PDB entry 8EV3 | electron microscopy, 3.00 A resolution | chains 6 and K of the 41 polymer chains in the assembly

[Chain 6]
Molecule: 300-nt RNA strand
Source organism: Schizosaccharomyces pombe
Sequence (300 nucleotides; numbered 1 to 300 plus 30 insertion-coded residues; 30 numbers in that range are skipped by the numbering (no residue carries them; nothing is unmodelled there); the number before each row is that of its first residue; a row labelled like 12A-12Z holds insertion residues (12A, then the next letters in order)):
     1 ACAAUCUUCU CA
12A-12Z CAAAAAAUGUUUUUUUUUAAAUAUUU
13A-13D UUGA
    42 UGAGGUGUUG AACGAAAAUU UGUUUUUUUU UUAAAAUAUA AAUUUAGUUU GAAAUCGAUU
   102 GGUGAAA
   110 ACAAAAGGAA GAUUGAAAUU AUUUUUCUAU GCCUUUUUUC AUUUUUUUUC UAUUGAACGU
   170 AAUAGGUUUU ACCACUUUGU UUGAUAGAAA AAAAGAAAUU AGGAAAGAAA AAUAACUAAA
   230 AAGUUUUAAU CUCUUUUAUA UUUGAACCUU AACGAAAAAA AAAGUUAUUU UUUUUUCACA
   290 GUACCUUUUU U
Disordered / not traced: 12A-12Z, 13A-13D, 63-80, 110-175, 190-300

[Chain K]
Protein: Putative ribosome biogenesis protein C8F11.04
Source organism: Schizosaccharomyces pombe
Reference sequence: Q9UT32 (RL1DB_SCHPO); residues 1-373 here = UniProt positions 1-373
Amino-acid sequence (373 residues; row label = number of the first residue in the row):
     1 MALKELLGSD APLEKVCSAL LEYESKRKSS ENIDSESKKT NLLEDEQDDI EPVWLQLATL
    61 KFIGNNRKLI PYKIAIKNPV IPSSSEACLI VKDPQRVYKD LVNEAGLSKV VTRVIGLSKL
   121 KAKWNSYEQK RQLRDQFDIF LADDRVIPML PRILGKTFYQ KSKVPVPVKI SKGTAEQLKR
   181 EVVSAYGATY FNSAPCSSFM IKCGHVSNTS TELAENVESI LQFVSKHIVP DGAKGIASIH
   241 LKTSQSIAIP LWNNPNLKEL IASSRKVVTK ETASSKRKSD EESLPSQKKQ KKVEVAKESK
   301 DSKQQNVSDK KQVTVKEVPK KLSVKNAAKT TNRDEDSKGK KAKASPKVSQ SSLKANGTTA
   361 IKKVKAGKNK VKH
Disordered / not traced: 1-4, 30-41, 266-373

[Chain 6 / chain K interface]
Contacting residue pairs (93):
  C6(6) / Met-149(K)  phosphate contact
  C6(6) / Arg-152(K)  base contact
  U7(6) / Lys-121(K)  salt bridge to the phosphate
  U7(6) / Pro-148(K)  base contact
  U7(6) / Met-149(K)  phosphate contact
  U8(6) / Lys-92(K)  base contact
  U8(6) / Asp-93(K)  hydrogen bond to the base
  U8(6) / Leu-117(K)  sugar contact
  U8(6) / Ser-118(K)  hydrogen bond to the base
  U8(6) / Arg-145(K)  sugar contact
  U8(6) / Val-146(K)  sugar contact
  U8(6) / Met-149(K)  sugar contact
  C9(6) / Lys-92(K)  salt bridge to the phosphate
  C9(6) / Asp-144(K)  base contact
  C9(6) / Arg-145(K)  salt bridge to the phosphate
  G43(6) / His-227(K)  phosphate contact
  A44(6) / His-227(K)  salt bridge to the phosphate
  G46(6) / Lys-68(K)  phosphate contact
  G46(6) / Asp-144(K)  hydrogen bond to the base
  G46(6) / Arg-145(K)  base contact
  G46(6) / Ile-147(K)  base contact
  G46(6) / Pro-148(K)  base contact
  U47(6) / Asn-66(K)  hydrogen bond to the base
  U47(6) / Arg-67(K)  hydrogen bond to the base
  U47(6) / Lys-68(K)  base contact
  G48(6) / Arg-67(K)  base contact
  G48(6) / Lys-68(K)  base contact
  G48(6) / Leu-69(K)  hydrogen bond to the base
  G48(6) / Pro-148(K)  base contact
  G48(6) / Pro-151(K)  base contact
  G48(6) / Arg-152(K)  sugar contact
  U49(6) / Arg-67(K)  base contact
  U49(6) / Leu-69(K)  base contact
  U49(6) / Pro-151(K)  sugar contact
  U49(6) / Gly-155(K)  phosphate contact
  U49(6) / Lys-156(K)  hydrogen bond to the phosphate
  U49(6) / Gln-160(K)  base contact
  U50(6) / Tyr-127(K)  stacking on the base
  U50(6) / Arg-131(K)  base contact
  U50(6) / Gly-155(K)  phosphate contact
  U50(6) / Lys-156(K)  hydrogen bond to the phosphate
  U50(6) / Thr-157(K)  base contact
  G51(6) / Lys-156(K)  salt bridge to the phosphate
  A56(6) / Gln-245(K)  hydrogen bond to the sugar
  A57(6) / Met-200(K)  base contact
  A57(6) / Lys-242(K)  phosphate contact
  A57(6) / Ser-244(K)  sugar contact
  A57(6) / Gln-245(K)  sugar contact
  A57(6) / Ser-246(K)  phosphate contact
  A58(6) / Met-200(K)  base contact
  A58(6) / Lys-242(K)  sugar contact
  A58(6) / Gln-245(K)  phosphate contact
  A58(6) / Ser-246(K)  phosphate contact
  A58(6) / Ile-247(K)  hydrogen bond to the phosphate
  A58(6) / Ala-248(K)  phosphate contact
  A59(6) / Gln-56(K)  hydrogen bond to the sugar
  A59(6) / Ala-58(K)  sugar contact
  A59(6) / Ser-198(K)  hydrogen bond to the sugar
  A59(6) / Ser-238(K)  phosphate contact
  A59(6) / His-240(K)  phosphate contact
  U60(6) / Ala-58(K)  sugar contact
  U60(6) / Thr-59(K)  sugar contact
  U60(6) / Ser-197(K)  hydrogen bond to the sugar
  U60(6) / Ser-238(K)  hydrogen bond to the phosphate
  U60(6) / His-240(K)  salt bridge to the phosphate
  U61(6) / Phe-62(K)  sugar contact
  U61(6) / Ser-197(K)  sugar contact
  U84(6) / Pro-195(K)  hydrogen bond to the sugar
  U84(6) / Cys-196(K)  hydrogen bond to the base
  U85(6) / Arg-67(K)  salt bridge to the phosphate
  U85(6) / Ala-194(K)  phosphate contact
  U85(6) / Cys-196(K)  sugar contact
  U85(6) / Ser-198(K)  hydrogen bond to the sugar
  U85(6) / Phe-199(K)  sugar contact
  U86(6) / Arg-67(K)  salt bridge to the phosphate
  U86(6) / Met-200(K)  sugar contact
  A87(6) / Trp-54(K)  phosphate contact
  A87(6) / Ser-244(K)  sugar contact
  G88(6) / Trp-54(K)  phosphate contact
  G88(6) / Ser-162(K)  hydrogen bond to the phosphate
  U89(6) / Lys-161(K)  base contact
  U90(6) / Arg-134(K)  salt bridge to the phosphate
  U90(6) / Lys-161(K)  base contact
  U91(6) / Arg-131(K)  hydrogen bond to the sugar
  U91(6) / Lys-161(K)  base contact
  G92(6) / Glu-128(K)  sugar contact
  A93(6) / Asn-125(K)  base contact
  A93(6) / Ser-126(K)  base contact
  A93(6) / Tyr-127(K)  stacking on the base
  A93(6) / Glu-128(K)  hydrogen bond to the phosphate
  A93(6) / Arg-131(K)  salt bridge to the phosphate
  A94(6) / Arg-131(K)  base contact
  U185(6) / Asn-65(K)  base contact
Also at the interface, not in a pair above, chain 6 (32 interface residues in all): G45, A52
Also at the interface, not in a pair above, chain K (58 interface residues in all): Pro-52, Leu-57, Ile-70, Lys-130, Asp-135, Tyr-159, Asn-192

[Summary]
32 residues of chain 6 and 58 residues of chain K are in contact, with 20 hydrogen bonds, 10 salt bridges and
2 aromatic stacking contacts. Among the polar pairs are U8(6)/Asp-93(K), U8(6)/Ser-118(K) and
G46(6)/Asp-144(K).
Here chain 6 is a 300-nt RNA strand and chain K is Putative ribosome biogenesis protein C8F11.04, both from
Schizosaccharomyces pombe. Entry 8EV3 (Ytm1 associated 60S nascent ribosome (-Fkbp39) State 1B) was determined
by electron microscopy (same publication as 8ESQ, 8ESR, 8ETC, 8ETG, 8ETH, 8ETI and 3 further entries).
